Entry 1C9I (X-ray diffraction, 2.90 A resolution); this record covers chains A and C of the 4 polymer chains in the assembly.

# Chain A
Name: Clathrin
Source organism: Rattus norvegicus
Notes: fragment: n-terminal domain
Reference sequence: P11442 (CLH_RAT); numbering as in UniProt (aligned over 1-359)
Amino-acid sequence (359 residues; each row starts with the number of its first residue):
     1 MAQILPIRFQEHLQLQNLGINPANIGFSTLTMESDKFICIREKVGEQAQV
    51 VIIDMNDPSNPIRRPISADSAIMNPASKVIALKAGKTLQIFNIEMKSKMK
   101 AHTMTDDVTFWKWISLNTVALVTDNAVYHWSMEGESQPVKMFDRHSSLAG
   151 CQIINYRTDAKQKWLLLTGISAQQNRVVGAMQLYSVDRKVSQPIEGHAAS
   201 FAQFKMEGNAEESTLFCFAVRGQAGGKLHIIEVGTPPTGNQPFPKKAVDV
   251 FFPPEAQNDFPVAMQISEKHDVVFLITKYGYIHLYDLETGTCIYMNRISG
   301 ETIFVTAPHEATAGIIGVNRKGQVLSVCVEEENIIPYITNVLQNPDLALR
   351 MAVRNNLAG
Unresolved in the structure: 1-2, 358-359
UniProt features mapped onto this chain:
  - region: Ala-68 to Asp-107 (WD40-like repeat 2), Thr-302 to Glu-330 (WD40-like repeat 7)
  - modified residue: Ala-2 (N-acetylalanine), Ser-67 (Phosphoserine), Thr-105 (Phosphothreonine), Tyr-184 (Phosphotyrosine)

# Chain C
Name: B-adaptin 3
Notes: fragment: clathrin-box peptide; engineered mutation(s): D815A, D823A
Amino-acid sequence (9 residues; numbered 815 to 823; the number before each row is that of its first residue):
   815 AVSLLDLDA

# Interface between chain A and chain C
Residue-residue contacts (22; chain A residue first):
  Arg-64(A) / Leu-819(C)
  Arg-64(A) / Asp-820(C)
  Pro-65(A) / Leu-819(C)
  Pro-65(A) / Asp-820(C)  hydrogen bond (backbone-backbone)
  Ile-66(A) / Leu-818(C)
  Ile-66(A) / Leu-819(C)  hydrophobic
  Ser-67(A) / Leu-818(C)  hydrogen bond (backbone-backbone)
  Leu-82(A) / Leu-818(C)
  Leu-82(A) / Leu-819(C)  hydrophobic
  Lys-83(A) / Leu-818(C)
  Ala-84(A) / Leu-818(C)  hydrophobic
  Thr-87(A) / Leu-818(C)
  Gln-89(A) / Val-816(C)  hydrogen bond (side chain-backbone)
  Gln-89(A) / Ser-817(C)
  Gln-89(A) / Leu-818(C)  hydrogen bond (side chain-backbone)
  Phe-91(A) / Ser-817(C)
  Phe-91(A) / Leu-818(C)
  Phe-91(A) / Leu-819(C)
  Lys-96(A) / Leu-821(C)
  Lys-96(A) / Asp-822(C)
  Ser-97(A) / Leu-821(C)
  Lys-98(A) / Ser-817(C)
Other interface residues (no listed pair), chain A (17 interface residues in all): Val-50, Ala-68, Ile-80, Ile-93
Other interface residues (no listed pair), chain C (8 interface residues in all): Ala-815
From the paper, about this interface:
  - pairs named by the authors: Lys-96(A)/Asp-822(C)
  - interface residues, chain A: Gln-89(A)
  - interface residues, chain C: Leu-818(C)

# Summary
Chain A and chain C form an interface of 17 and 8 residues respectively, with 4 hydrogen bonds. Polar pairs
include Gln-89(A)/Val-816(C), Gln-89(A)/Leu-818(C) and Pro-65(A)/Asp-820(C). The authors report a contact
between Lys-96(A) and Asp-822(C). The paper reports interface residues Gln-89(A) and Leu-818(C).
Here chain A is Clathrin (Rattus norvegicus) and chain C is B-adaptin 3. Entry 1C9I (Peptide-in-groove
interactions link target proteins to the B-propeller of clathrin) was determined by X-ray diffraction (same
publication as 1C9L).
